Entry 3GRW (X-ray diffraction, 2.10 A resolution); this record covers chains A and L of the 3 polymer chains in the assembly.

Chain A:
Molecule: Fibroblast growth factor receptor 3
Source organism: Homo sapiens
Notes: fragment: domains 2 and 3
UniProtKB: Q8NI16 (Q8NI16_HUMAN); residues 143-374 here correspond to UniProt positions 106-337 (UniProt number = residue number - 37)
Chain sequence (241 residues; numbered 140 to 380; the number before each row is that of its first residue):
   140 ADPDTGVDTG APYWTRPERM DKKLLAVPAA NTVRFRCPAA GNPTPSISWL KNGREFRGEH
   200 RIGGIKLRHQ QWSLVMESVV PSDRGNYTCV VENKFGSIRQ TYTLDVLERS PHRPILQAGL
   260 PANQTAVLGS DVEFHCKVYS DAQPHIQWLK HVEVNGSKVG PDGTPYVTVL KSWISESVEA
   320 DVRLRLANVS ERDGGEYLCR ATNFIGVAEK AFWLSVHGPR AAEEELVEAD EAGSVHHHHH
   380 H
Unresolved in the structure: 140-149, 356-380
Differences from the reference sequence: expression tag (140-142, 375-380)
Modified residues: N225 (glycosylation site)
Cystine bridges: C176-C228, C275-C338

Chain L:
Molecule: Fab light chain
Source organism: Homo sapiens
Notes: antibody fragment or engineered binder
Chain sequence (214 residues; row label = number of the first residue in the row):
     1 DIQMTQSPSS LSASVGDRVT ITCRASQDVS TAVAWYQQKP GKAPKLLIYS ASFLYSGVPS
    61 RFSGSGSGTD FTLTISSLQP EDFATYYCQQ SYTTPPTFGQ GTKVEIKRTV AAPSVFIFPP
   121 SDEQLKSGTA SVVCLLNNFY PREAKVQWKV DNALQSGNSQ ESVTEQDSKD STYSLSSTLT
   181 LSKADYEKHK VYACEVTHQG LSSPVTKSFN RGEC
Cystine bridges: C23-C88, C134-C194

Chain A / chain L interface:
Contacting residue pairs (10):
  R173(A) with F53(L)
  K205(A) with L54(L), hydrogen bond (side chain-backbone); S56(L), hydrogen bond
  R207(A) with S52(L), hydrogen bond (side chain-backbone); F53(L)
  Q210(A) with S52(L), hydrogen bond
  V214(A) with Y49(L); F53(L), hydrophobic
  E216(A) with Y49(L), hydrogen bond; S56(L), hydrogen bond
Also at the interface, not in a pair above, chain A (7 interface residues in all): R175
Also at the interface, not in a pair above, chain L (8 interface residues in all): T31, S50, Y55

Summary:
7 residues of chain A and 8 residues of chain L are in contact; the contacts include 6 hydrogen bonds. Polar
pairs include K205(A)-L54(L), K205(A)-S56(L) and R207(A)-S52(L). N-acetylglucosamine is covalently linked to
N225(A).
Here chain A is Fibroblast growth factor receptor 3 and chain L is Fab light chain, both from Homo sapiens.
Entry 3GRW (FGFR3 in complex with a Fab) was determined by X-ray diffraction.
